9CTJ - chains D and E of the 7 polymer chains in the assembly; structure by electron microscopy, 3.74 A resolution.

# Chain D
Protein: Gamma-aminobutyric acid receptor subunit alpha-2
Source organism: Homo sapiens
UniProt: P47869 (GBRA2_HUMAN); residues 1-423 here correspond to UniProt positions 29-451 (UniProt number = residue number + 28)
Amino-acid sequence (423 residues; row label = number of the first residue in the row):
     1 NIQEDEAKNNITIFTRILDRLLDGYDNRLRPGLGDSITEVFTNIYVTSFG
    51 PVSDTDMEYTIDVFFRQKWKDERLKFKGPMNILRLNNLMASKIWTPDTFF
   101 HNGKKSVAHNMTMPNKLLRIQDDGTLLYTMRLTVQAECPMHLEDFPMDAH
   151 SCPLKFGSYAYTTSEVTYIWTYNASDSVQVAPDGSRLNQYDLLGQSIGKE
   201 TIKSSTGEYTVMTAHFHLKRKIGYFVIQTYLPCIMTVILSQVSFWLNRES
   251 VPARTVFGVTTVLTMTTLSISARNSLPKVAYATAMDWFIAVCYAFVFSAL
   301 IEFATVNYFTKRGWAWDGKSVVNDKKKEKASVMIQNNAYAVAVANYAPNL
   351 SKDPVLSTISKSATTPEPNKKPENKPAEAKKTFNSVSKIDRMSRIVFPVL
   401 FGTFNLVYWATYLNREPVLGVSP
Not modelled in the structure: 1-9, 312-385, 415-423
Disulfides: Cys138-Cys152
Curated features (UniProtKB/Swiss-Prot):
  - binding site (4-aminobutanoate): Arg66, Thr129
  - glycosylation (N-linked (GlcNAc...) asparagine): Asn10, Asn110

# Chain E
Protein: Gamma-aminobutyric acid receptor subunit gamma-2
Source organism: Homo sapiens
UniProt: P18507 (GBRG2_HUMAN); residues 1-436 here correspond to UniProt positions 40-475 (UniProt number = residue number + 39)
Amino-acid sequence (436 residues; row label = number of the first residue in the row):
     1 QKSDDDYEDYASNKTWVLTPKVPEGDVTVILNNLLEGYDNKLRPDIGVKP
    51 TLIHTDMYVNSIGPVNAINMEYTIDIFFAQTWYDRRLKFNSTIKVLRLNS
   101 NMVGKIWIPDTFFRNSKKADAHWITTPNRMLRIWNDGRVLYTLRLTIDAE
   151 CQLQLHNFPMDEHSCPLEFSSYGYPREEIVYQWKRSSVEVGDTRSWRLYQ
   201 FSFVGLRNTTEVVKTTSGDYVVMSVYFDLSRRMGYFTIQTYIPCTLIVVL
   251 SWVSFWINKDAVPARTSLGITTVLTMTTLSTIARKSLPKVSYVTAMDLFV
   301 SVCFIFVFSALVEYGTLHYFVSNRKPSKDKDKKKKNPLLRMFSFKAPTID
   351 IRPRSATIQMNNATHLQERDEEYGYECLDGKDCASFFCCFEDCRTGAWRH
   401 GRIHIRIAKMDSYARIFFPTAFCLFNLVYWVSYLYL
Not modelled in the structure: 1-24, 233-436
Disulfides: Cys151-Cys165
Glycans and other covalent adducts: N-acetylglucosamine (NAG) linked to Asn208
Curated features (UniProtKB/Swiss-Prot):
  - region: Arg394 to Asp411 (Interaction with GABARAP)
  - glycosylation (N-linked (GlcNAc...) asparagine): Asn13, Asn90, Asn208

# Interface between chain D and chain E
Contacting residue pairs (50; chain D residue first):
  Asp26(D) - Thr28(E)  hydrogen bond
  Asn27(D) - Asn99(E)
  Arg28(D) - Thr28(E)
  Arg28(D) - Leu31(E)
  Arg28(D) - Asn32(E)  hydrogen bond
  Arg28(D) - Leu98(E)
  Arg28(D) - Asn99(E)
  Leu29(D) - Val27(E)  hydrophobic
  Leu29(D) - Thr28(E)
  Leu33(D) - Val27(E)  hydrophobic
  Thr55(D) - Tyr199(E)
  Asp56(D) - Arg197(E)  salt bridge
  Pro96(D) - Thr126(E)  hydrogen bond (backbone-side chain)
  Asp97(D) - Thr126(E)
  Thr98(D) - Ile124(E)
  Thr98(D) - Thr125(E)  hydrogen bond (backbone-backbone)
  Phe99(D) - Ile124(E)
  Phe99(D) - Asn128(E)
  Phe99(D) - Arg144(E)
  Phe100(D) - Ile124(E)  hydrophobic
  Phe100(D) - Arg144(E)
  Gly103(D) - Arg144(E)  hydrogen bond (backbone-side chain)
  Lys104(D) - His122(E)
  Lys104(D) - Arg197(E)
  Lys105(D) - Asp120(E)  salt bridge
  Ser106(D) - Ile124(E)
  Ala108(D) - Ile124(E)
  Met130(D) - Thr125(E)
  Leu132(D) - Ile124(E)  hydrophobic
  Leu132(D) - Thr125(E)
  Glu137(D) - Ser61(E)
  Tyr159(D) - Phe77(E)
  Tyr159(D) - Asn128(E)  hydrogen bond (side chain-backbone)
  Tyr159(D) - Arg129(E)
  Tyr159(D) - Met130(E)
  Tyr159(D) - Thr142(E)
  Tyr159(D) - Leu143(E)
  Tyr159(D) - Arg144(E)  hydrogen bond (side chain-backbone)
  Ala160(D) - Leu98(E)
  Ala160(D) - Met130(E)  hydrophobic
  Ala160(D) - Arg132(E)
  Tyr161(D) - Asn99(E)
  Thr162(D) - Arg132(E)
  Glu165(D) - Arg97(E)  salt bridge
  Thr206(D) - Met130(E)
  Thr206(D) - Arg132(E)  hydrogen bond (backbone-side chain)
  Tyr209(D) - Met130(E)
  Tyr209(D) - Arg132(E)  hydrogen bond
  Lys278(D) - Tyr199(E)
  Lys278(D) - Gln200(E)
Other interface residues (no listed pair), chain D (37 interface residues in all): Met57, Phe65, Gln67, Trp94, His101, Val107, Pro277, Val279, Ala280
Other interface residues (no listed pair), chain E (28 interface residues in all): Leu35, Asn101, Met102, Arg232

# Summary
Chain D and chain E form an interface of 37 and 28 residues respectively; the contacts include 9 hydrogen
bonds and 3 salt bridges. Polar pairs include Asp56(D)-Arg197(E), Lys105(D)-Asp120(E) and Glu165(D)-Arg97(E).
UniProt lists residues binding 4-aminobutanoate Arg66(D) and Thr129(D) on chain D.
Here chain D is Gamma-aminobutyric acid receptor subunit alpha-2 and chain E is Gamma-aminobutyric acid
receptor subunit gamma-2, both from Homo sapiens. Entry 9CTJ (Native human GABAA receptor of
beta2-alpha1-beta3-alpha2-gamma2 assembly) was determined by electron microscopy, deposited together with
9CRS, 9CRV, 9CSB, 9CT0, 9CTP, 9CTV and 6 further entries.
